7OOC - chains K and 5 of the 21 polymer chains in the assembly; structure by electron microscopy, 3.70 A resolution.

# Chain K
Name: 30S ribosomal protein S12
Organism: Mycoplasma pneumoniae (strain ATCC 29342 / M129)
Reference sequence: P75546 (RS12_MYCPN); residues 1-139 here = UniProt positions 1-139
Sequence (139 residues; row label = number of the first residue in the row):
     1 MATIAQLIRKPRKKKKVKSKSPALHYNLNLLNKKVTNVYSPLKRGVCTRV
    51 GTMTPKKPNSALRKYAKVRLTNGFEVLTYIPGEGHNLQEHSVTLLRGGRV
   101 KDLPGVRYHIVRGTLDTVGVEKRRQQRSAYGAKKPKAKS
Unresolved in the structure: 1, 138-139

# Chain 5
Molecule: 16S rRNA
Organism: Mycoplasma pneumoniae (strain ATCC 29342 / M129)
Sequence (1520 nucleotides; each row starts with the number of its first residue):
     1 UUUUUCUGAGAGUUUGAUCCUGGCUCAGGAUUAACGCUGGCGGCAUGCCU
    51 AAUACAUGCAAGUCGAUCGAAAGUAGUAAUACUUUAGAGGCGAACGGGUG
   101 AGUAACACGUAUCCAAUCUACCUUAUAAUGGGGGAUAACUAGUUGAAAGA
   151 CUAGCUAAUACCGCAUAAGAACUUUGGUUCGCAUGAAUCAAAGUUGAAAG
   201 GACCUGCAAGGGUUCGUUAUUUGAUGAGGGUGCGCCAUAUCAGCUAGUUG
   251 GUGGGGUAACGGCCUACCAAGGCAAUGACGUGUAGCUAUGCUGAGAAGUA
   301 GAAUAGCCACAAUGGGACUGAGACACGGCCCAUACUCCUACGGGAGGCAG
   351 CAGUAGGGAAUUUUUCACAAUGAGCGAAAGCUUGAUGGAGCAAUGCCGCG
   401 UGAACGAUGAAGGUCUUUAAGAUUGUAAAGUUCUUUUAUUUGGGAAGAAU
   451 GACUUUAGCAGGUAAUGGCUAGAGUUUGACUGUACCAUUUUGAAUAAGUG
   501 ACGACUAACUAUGUGCCAGCAGUCGCGGUAAUACAUAGGUCGCAAGCGUU
   551 AUCCGGAUUUAUUGGGCGUAAAGCAAGCGCAGGCGGAUUGAAAAGUCUGG
   601 UGUUAAAGGCAGCUGCUUAACAGUUGUAUGCAUUGGAAACUAUUAAUCUA
   651 GAGUGUGGUAGGGAGUUUUGGAAUUUCAUGUGGAGCGGUGAAAUGCGUAG
   701 AUAUAUGAAGGAACACCAGUGGCGAAGGCGAAAACUUAGGCCAUUACUGA
   751 CGCUUAGGCUUGAAAGUGUGGGGAGCAAAUAGGAUUAGAUACCCUAGUAG
   801 UCCACACCGUAAACGAUAGAUACUAGCUGUCGGGGCGAUCCCCUCGGUAG
   851 UGAAGUUAACACAUUAAGUAUCUCGCCUGGGUAGUACAUUCGCAAGAAUG
   901 AAACUCAAACGGAAUUGACGGGGACCCGCACAAGUGGUGGAGCAUGUUGC
   951 UUAAUUCGACGGUACACGAAAAACCUUACCUAGACUUGACAUCCUUGGCA
  1001 AAGUUAUGGAAACAUAAUGGAGGUUAACCGAGUGACAGGUGGUGCAUGGU
  1051 UGUCGUCAGCUCGUGUCGUGAGAUGUUGGGUUAAGUCCCGCAACGAGCGC
  1101 AACCCUUAUCGUUAGUUACAUUGUCUAGCGAGACUGCUAAUGCAAAUUGG
  1151 AGGAAGGAAGGGAUGACGUCAAAUCAUCAUGCCCCUUAUGUCUAGGGCUG
  1201 CAAACGUGCUACAAUGGCCAAUACAAACAGUCGCCAGCUUGUAAAAGUGA
  1251 GCAAAUCUGUAAAGUUGGUCUCAGUUCGGAUUGAGGGCUGCAAUUCGUCC
  1301 UCAUGAAGUCGGAAUCACUAGUAAUCGCGAAUCAGCUAUGUCGCGGUGAA
  1351 UACGUUCUCGGGUCUUGUACACACCGCCCGUCAAACUAUGAAAGCUGGUA
  1401 AUAUUUAAAAACGUGUUGCUAACCAUUAGGAAGCGCAUGUCAAGGAUAGC
  1451 ACCGGUGAUUGGAGUUAAGUCGUAACAAGGUACCCCUACGAGAACGUGGG
  1501 GGUGGAUCACCUCCUUUCUA
Unresolved in the structure: 1-4, 181-184, 1020-1027, 1510-1520

# Chain K / chain 5 interface
Contacting residue pairs (101; chain K residue first):
  Ala2(K) with G566(5), base contact; C876(5), base contact
  Thr3(K) with U873(5), phosphate contact; C874(5), hydrogen bond to the phosphate
  Ala5(K) with G583(5), sugar contact; U873(5), phosphate contact; C874(5), phosphate contact
  Gln6(K) with C874(5), phosphate contact; G875(5), hydrogen bond to the phosphate; C876(5), base contact
  Arg9(K) with A756(5), sugar contact; C874(5), salt bridge to the phosphate; G875(5), salt bridge to the phosphate
  Arg12(K) with U560(5), base contact; U562(5), salt bridge to the phosphate; G565(5), hydrogen bond to the base; C877(5), base contact; U878(5), base contact
  Lys13(K) with U560(5), hydrogen bond to the sugar
  Lys14(K) with G298(5), hydrogen bond to the phosphate; U299(5), salt bridge to the phosphate; U560(5), sugar contact
  Lys15(K) with U560(5), salt bridge to the phosphate
  Lys18(K) with A903(5), phosphate contact
  Ser19(K) with U552(5), hydrogen bond to the phosphate
  His25(K) with A551(5), phosphate contact; U552(5), salt bridge to the phosphate
  Asn29(K) with A51(5), hydrogen bond to the phosphate
  Leu31(K) with A51(5), base contact
  Tyr39(K) with A551(5), hydrogen bond to the sugar
  Ser40(K) with A359(5), hydrogen bond to the base
  Pro41(K) with A359(5), base contact; U550(5), sugar contact; A551(5), sugar contact
  Leu42(K) with A359(5), base contact
  Lys43(K) with G358(5), phosphate contact; A359(5), phosphate contact
  Arg44(K) with G358(5), salt bridge to the phosphate; A359(5), salt bridge to the phosphate
  Arg49(K) with U1387(5), salt bridge to the phosphate
  Lys56(K) with A907(5), salt bridge to the phosphate; A1467(5), phosphate contact
  Lys57(K) with A1467(5), hydrogen bond to the phosphate; A1468(5), salt bridge to the phosphate
  Asn59(K) with G525(5), hydrogen bond to the base; C526(5), hydrogen bond to the base; G527(5), base contact
  Ser60(K) with C516(5), hydrogen bond to the sugar; C517(5), hydrogen bond to the phosphate; G527(5), base contact; A1467(5), hydrogen bond to the base
  Ala61(K) with A518(5), phosphate contact
  Leu62(K) with C517(5), phosphate contact; A518(5), hydrogen bond to the phosphate
  Arg63(K) with G519(5), hydrogen bond to the base; C520(5), base contact; A521(5), base contact
  Lys64(K) with G519(5), salt bridge to the phosphate
  Lys67(K) with U1387(5), salt bridge to the phosphate
  Thr71(K) with G358(5), hydrogen bond to the phosphate
  Tyr79(K) with C520(5), hydrogen bond to the phosphate
  Pro81(K) with C520(5), phosphate contact
  Gly82(K) with G519(5), phosphate contact; C520(5), hydrogen bond to the phosphate
  Glu83(K) with A518(5), hydrogen bond to the sugar; G519(5), phosphate contact
  Gly84(K) with G519(5), hydrogen bond to the phosphate
  Arg96(K) with U549(5), hydrogen bond to the sugar; U550(5), sugar contact
  Gly97(K) with U550(5), sugar contact
  Arg99(K) with C906(5), salt bridge to the phosphate; A907(5), salt bridge to the phosphate
  Lys101(K) with A521(5), base contact; U523(5), salt bridge to the phosphate; C524(5), salt bridge to the phosphate; A907(5), salt bridge to the phosphate
  Asp102(K) with C520(5), hydrogen bond to the base; A521(5), hydrogen bond to the base; G525(5), base contact
  Pro104(K) with U1465(5), sugar contact
  Gly105(K) with U905(5), phosphate contact
  Arg107(K) with U905(5), salt bridge to the phosphate
  Val111(K) with C35(5), sugar contact
  Arg123(K) with A535(5), salt bridge to the phosphate; U536(5), salt bridge to the phosphate
  Arg124(K) with U536(5), hydrogen bond to the phosphate; A537(5), phosphate contact
  Gln125(K) with U536(5), hydrogen bond to the phosphate; A537(5), hydrogen bond to the phosphate
  Gln126(K) with U499(5), phosphate contact; G500(5), phosphate contact; A501(5), phosphate contact
  Arg127(K) with C37(5), hydrogen bond to the sugar; U499(5), salt bridge to the phosphate
  Ser128(K) with G36(5), hydrogen bond to the sugar; G500(5), phosphate contact
  Tyr130(K) with C520(5), hydrogen bond to the phosphate; A521(5), phosphate contact
  Ala132(K) with C37(5), sugar contact
  Lys134(K) with U38(5), hydrogen bond to the phosphate; G498(5), salt bridge to the phosphate
Other interface residues (no listed pair), chain K (68 interface residues in all): Ser21, Pro22, Asn27, Leu30, Val38, Thr54, Pro55, Glu75, Leu77, Leu94, Arg112, Gly113, Gly131, Lys133
Other interface residues (no listed pair), chain 5 (64 interface residues in all): A34, G39, U50, U53, G357, G522, C554, U559, A561, C904, C1386, A1388, U1466

# In short
The interface between chain K and chain 5 involves 68 residues on one side and 64 on the other, with 32
hydrogen bonds and 23 salt bridges. Polar contacts include Arg12(K)-G565(5), Ser40(K)-A359(5) and
Asn59(K)-G525(5).
Chain K is 30S ribosomal protein S12 and chain 5 is 16S rRNA, both from Mycoplasma pneumoniae (strain ATCC
29342 / M129); the structure, Mycoplasma pneumoniae 30S subunit of ribosomes in chloramphenicol-treated cells,
was determined by electron microscopy together with 7OOD, 7P6Z, 7PAH, 7PAI, 7PAJ, 7PAK and 23 further entries
from the same study.
